PDB entry 1R9S | X-ray diffraction, 4.25 A resolution (low resolution: residue-level contacts below are approximate; hydrogen-bond / salt-bridge calls are withheld) | chains T and A of the 12 polymer chains in the assembly

== Chain T ==
Molecule: 14-nt DNA strand
Sequence (14 nucleotides; numbered 1 to 14; the number before each row is that of its first residue):
     1 ACGATCCTCTCGAT

== Chain A ==
Protein: DNA-directed RNA polymerase II largest subunit
From: Saccharomyces cerevisiae
Notes: EC 2.7.7.6
UniProt: P04050 (RPB1_YEAST); residue numbers follow UniProt; this construct covers 1-1733
Chain sequence (1733 residues; numbered 1 to 1733; the number before each row is that of its first residue):
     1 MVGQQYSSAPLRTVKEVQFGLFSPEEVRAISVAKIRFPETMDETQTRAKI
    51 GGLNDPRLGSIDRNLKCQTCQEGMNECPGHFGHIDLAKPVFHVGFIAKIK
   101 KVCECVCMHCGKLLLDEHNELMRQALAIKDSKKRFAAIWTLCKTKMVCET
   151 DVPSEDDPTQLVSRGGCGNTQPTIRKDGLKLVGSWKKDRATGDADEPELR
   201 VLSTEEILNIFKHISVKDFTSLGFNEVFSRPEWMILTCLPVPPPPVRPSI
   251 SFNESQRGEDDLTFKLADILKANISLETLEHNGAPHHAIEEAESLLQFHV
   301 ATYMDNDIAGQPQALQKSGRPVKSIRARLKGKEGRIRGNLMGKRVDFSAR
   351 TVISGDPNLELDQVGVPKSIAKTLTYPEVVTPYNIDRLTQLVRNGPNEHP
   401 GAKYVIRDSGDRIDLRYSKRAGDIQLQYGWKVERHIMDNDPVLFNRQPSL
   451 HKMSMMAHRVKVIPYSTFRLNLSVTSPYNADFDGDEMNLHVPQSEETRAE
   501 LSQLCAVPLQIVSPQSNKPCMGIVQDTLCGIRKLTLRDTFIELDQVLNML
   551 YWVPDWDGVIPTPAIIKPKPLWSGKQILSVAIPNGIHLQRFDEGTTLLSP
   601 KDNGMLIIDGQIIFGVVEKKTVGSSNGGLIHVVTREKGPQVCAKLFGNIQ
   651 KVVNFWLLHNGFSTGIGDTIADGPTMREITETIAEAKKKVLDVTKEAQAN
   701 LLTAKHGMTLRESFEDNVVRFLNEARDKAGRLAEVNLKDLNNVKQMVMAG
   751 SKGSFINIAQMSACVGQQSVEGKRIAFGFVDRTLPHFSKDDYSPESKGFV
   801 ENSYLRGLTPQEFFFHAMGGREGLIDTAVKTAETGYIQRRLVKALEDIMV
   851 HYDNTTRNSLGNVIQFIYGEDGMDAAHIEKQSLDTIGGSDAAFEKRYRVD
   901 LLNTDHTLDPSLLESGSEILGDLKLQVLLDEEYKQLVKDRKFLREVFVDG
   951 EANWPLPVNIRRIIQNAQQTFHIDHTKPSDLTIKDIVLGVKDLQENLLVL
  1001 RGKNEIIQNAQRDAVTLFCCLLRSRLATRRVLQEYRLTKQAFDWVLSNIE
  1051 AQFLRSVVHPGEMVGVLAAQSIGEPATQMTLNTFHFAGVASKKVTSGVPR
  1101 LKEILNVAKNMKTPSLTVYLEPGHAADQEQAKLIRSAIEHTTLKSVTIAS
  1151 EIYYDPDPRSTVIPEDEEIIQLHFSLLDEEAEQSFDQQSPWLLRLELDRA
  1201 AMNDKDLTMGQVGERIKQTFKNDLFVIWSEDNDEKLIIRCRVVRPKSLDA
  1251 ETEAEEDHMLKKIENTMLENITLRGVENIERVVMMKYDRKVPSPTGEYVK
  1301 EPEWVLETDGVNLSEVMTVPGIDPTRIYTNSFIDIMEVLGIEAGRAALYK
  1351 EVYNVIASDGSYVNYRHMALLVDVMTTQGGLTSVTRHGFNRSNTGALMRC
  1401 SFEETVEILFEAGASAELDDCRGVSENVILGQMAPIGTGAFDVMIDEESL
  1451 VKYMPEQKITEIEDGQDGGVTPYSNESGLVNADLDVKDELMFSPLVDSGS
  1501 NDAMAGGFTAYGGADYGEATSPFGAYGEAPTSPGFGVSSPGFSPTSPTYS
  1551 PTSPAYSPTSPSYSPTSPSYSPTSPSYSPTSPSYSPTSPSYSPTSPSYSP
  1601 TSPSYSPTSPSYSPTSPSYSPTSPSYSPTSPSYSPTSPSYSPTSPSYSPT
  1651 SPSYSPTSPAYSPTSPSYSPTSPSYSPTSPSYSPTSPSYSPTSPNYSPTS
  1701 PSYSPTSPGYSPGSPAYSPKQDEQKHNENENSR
Disordered / not traced: 1, 155-160, 187-198, 250-258, 315-320, 1082-1091, 1177-1186, 1244-1253, 1446-1733
UniProt features mapped onto this chain:
  - region: Pro248 to Asp260 (Lid loop), Asn306 to Lys323 (Rudder loop), Pro810 to Glu822 (Bridging helix)
  - binding site (Zn(2+)): Cys67, Cys70, Cys77, His80, Cys107, Cys110, Cys148, Cys167
  - binding site (Mg(2+)): Asp481, Asp483, Asp485
  - modified residue: Thr1471 (Phosphothreonine)
  - cross-link (Glycyl lysine isopeptide (Lys-Gly)): Lys695 (interchain with G-Cter in ubiquitin), Lys1246 (interchain with G-Cter in ubiquitin), Lys1350 (interchain with G-Cter in ubiquitin)
  - natural variant: Ser1653 to Pro1659 (deletion: In strain: A364A)
  - mutagenesis: Lys1246 (K1246R: Impairs ubiquitination during transcription stress)
Bound ions: Zn2+ site 1: Cys67, Cys70, His80; Zn2+ site 2: Cys110, Cys167; Mg2+: Asp483 (together with UTP)
Small-molecule neighbours: UTP (uridine 5'-triphosphate): Arg446, Asp481, Asp483, Thr831
Reported in the primary citation:
  - Mg2+ coordination: Asp483
  - binding site for UTP: Asp481

== Chain T / chain A interface ==
Contacting residue pairs (17; chain T residue first):
  DA1(T) - Arg1386(A)
  DC2(T) - Arg337(A)
  DC2(T) - Tyr836(A)
  DC2(T) - Glu1403(A)
  DC2(T) - Glu1404(A)
  DG3(T) - Arg337(A)
  DG3(T) - Tyr836(A)
  DG3(T) - Arg839(A)
  DA4(T) - Thr831(A)
  DA4(T) - Ala832(A)
  DA4(T) - Gly835(A)
  DT5(T) - Lys332(A)
  DC6(T) - Lys332(A)
  DC6(T) - Arg350(A)
  DC6(T) - Gln447(A)
  DC7(T) - Arg344(A)
  DC7(T) - Arg350(A)
Also at the interface, not in a pair above, chain T (8 interface residues in all): DT8
Also at the interface, not in a pair above, chain A (14 interface residues in all): Pro448

== Summary ==
8 residues of chain T and 14 residues of chain A are in contact. Bound to chain A: UTP. From UniProt: 8
Zn2+-binding residues, 3 Mg2+-binding residues and one mutagenesis site on chain A. The paper reports a
binding site for UTP at Asp481(A); Mg2+ coordination by Asp483(A).
Chain T is a 14-nt DNA strand and chain A is DNA-directed RNA polymerase II largest subunit (Saccharomyces
cerevisiae); the structure, RNA polymerase II strand separated elongation complex, matched nucleotide, was
determined by X-ray diffraction together with 1R9T, 1TWA, 1TWC, 1TWF, 1TWG and 1TWH from the same study.
